Entry 8DEX (electron microscopy, 2.70 A resolution); this record covers chains E and L of the 12 polymer chains in the assembly.

[Chain E]
Protein: CRISPR-associated protein, TM1801 family
From: Desulfovibrio vulgaris
UniProt: Q72WF7 (Q72WF7_DESVH); residues 1-290 here = UniProt positions 1-290
Chain sequence (290 residues; row label = number of the first residue in the row):
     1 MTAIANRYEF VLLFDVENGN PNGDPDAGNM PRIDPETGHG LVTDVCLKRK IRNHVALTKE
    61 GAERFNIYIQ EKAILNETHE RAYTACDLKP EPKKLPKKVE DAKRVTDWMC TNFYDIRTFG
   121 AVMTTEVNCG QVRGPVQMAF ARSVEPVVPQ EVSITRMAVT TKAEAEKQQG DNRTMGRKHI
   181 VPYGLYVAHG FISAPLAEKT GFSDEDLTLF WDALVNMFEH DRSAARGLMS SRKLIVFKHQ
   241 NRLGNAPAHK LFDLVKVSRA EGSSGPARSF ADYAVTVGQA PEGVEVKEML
Disordered / not traced: 167-170

[Chain L]
Molecule: 48-nt RNA strand
From: Desulfovibrio vulgaris
Sequence (48 nucleotides; each row starts with the number of its first residue):
     2 GGAUUGAAAC GCCAUGCUCA GGCUGGCGAG UGCGCGCCAC UCAUCAAG

[Chain E / chain L interface]
Residue-residue contacts - 49 pairs, chain E then chain L:
  Asn22(E) with G29(L), sugar contact; A30(L), hydrogen bond to the phosphate; G31(L), hydrogen bond to the phosphate
  Gly23(E) with A30(L), hydrogen bond to the phosphate; G31(L), hydrogen bond to the phosphate
  Pro25(E) with A30(L), base contact
  Gly28(E) with A30(L), base contact
  Asn29(E) with A30(L), base contact; G31(L), hydrogen bond to the base
  Arg32(E) with A30(L), salt bridge to the phosphate
  Thr43(E) with A30(L), hydrogen bond to the phosphate
  Val45(E) with C28(L), phosphate contact; G29(L), sugar contact
  Cys46(E) with G29(L), hydrogen bond to the sugar
  Lys48(E) with C28(L), salt bridge to the phosphate
  Arg49(E) with G29(L), salt bridge to the phosphate
  Arg52(E) with C28(L), salt bridge to the phosphate; G29(L), salt bridge to the phosphate
  Ile69(E) with G29(L), phosphate contact
  Phe119(E) with G27(L), sugar contact; C28(L), phosphate contact
  Gly120(E) with G27(L), sugar contact
  Ala121(E) with G26(L), sugar contact; G27(L), sugar contact
  Val122(E) with G26(L), sugar contact; G27(L), sugar contact
  Thr124(E) with G26(L), base contact
  Gln131(E) with G26(L), hydrogen bond to the base
  Val132(E) with G26(L), hydrogen bond to the sugar; G27(L), sugar contact
  Arg133(E) with G26(L), phosphate contact; G27(L), phosphate contact
  Gln137(E) with G27(L), hydrogen bond to the phosphate
  Ile154(E) with C34(L), base contact; C36(L), phosphate contact
  Thr155(E) with C34(L), hydrogen bond to the sugar; G35(L), hydrogen bond to the base; C36(L), hydrogen bond to the phosphate
  Arg156(E) with C34(L), sugar contact; G35(L), phosphate contact
  Met157(E) with G35(L), hydrogen bond to the phosphate
  Arg173(E) with G35(L), base contact; C36(L), base contact; G37(L), base contact
  Ser223(E) with U32(L), hydrogen bond to the phosphate; G33(L), phosphate contact
  Ala224(E) with G33(L), hydrogen bond to the phosphate
  Arg226(E) with G31(L), phosphate contact; U32(L), salt bridge to the phosphate
Other interface residues (no listed pair), chain E (35 interface residues in all): Pro21, Ser153, Arg177, Lys178, Ala225

[Overview]
35 residues of chain E face 12 of chain L across their interface; the contacts include 16 hydrogen bonds and 6
salt bridges. Among the polar pairs are Asn29(E)-G31(L), Gln131(E)-G26(L) and Thr155(E)-G35(L).
Here chain E is CRISPR-associated protein, TM1801 family and chain L is a 48-nt RNA strand, both from
Desulfovibrio vulgaris. Entry 8DEX (type I-C Cascade) was determined by electron microscopy, deposited
together with 8DEJ, 8DFA, 8DFS and 8DFO.
